6M6C - chains C and R of the 8 polymer chains in the assembly; structure by electron microscopy, 3.10 A resolution.

# Chain C
Molecule: DNA-directed RNA polymerase subunit beta
Source organism: Thermus thermophilus (strain HB8 / ATCC 27634 / DSM 579)
Notes: EC 2.7.7.6
Reference sequence: Q8RQE9 (RPOB_THET8); residue numbers follow UniProt; this construct covers 1-1119
Chain sequence (1119 residues; numbered 1 to 1119; the number before each row is that of its first residue):
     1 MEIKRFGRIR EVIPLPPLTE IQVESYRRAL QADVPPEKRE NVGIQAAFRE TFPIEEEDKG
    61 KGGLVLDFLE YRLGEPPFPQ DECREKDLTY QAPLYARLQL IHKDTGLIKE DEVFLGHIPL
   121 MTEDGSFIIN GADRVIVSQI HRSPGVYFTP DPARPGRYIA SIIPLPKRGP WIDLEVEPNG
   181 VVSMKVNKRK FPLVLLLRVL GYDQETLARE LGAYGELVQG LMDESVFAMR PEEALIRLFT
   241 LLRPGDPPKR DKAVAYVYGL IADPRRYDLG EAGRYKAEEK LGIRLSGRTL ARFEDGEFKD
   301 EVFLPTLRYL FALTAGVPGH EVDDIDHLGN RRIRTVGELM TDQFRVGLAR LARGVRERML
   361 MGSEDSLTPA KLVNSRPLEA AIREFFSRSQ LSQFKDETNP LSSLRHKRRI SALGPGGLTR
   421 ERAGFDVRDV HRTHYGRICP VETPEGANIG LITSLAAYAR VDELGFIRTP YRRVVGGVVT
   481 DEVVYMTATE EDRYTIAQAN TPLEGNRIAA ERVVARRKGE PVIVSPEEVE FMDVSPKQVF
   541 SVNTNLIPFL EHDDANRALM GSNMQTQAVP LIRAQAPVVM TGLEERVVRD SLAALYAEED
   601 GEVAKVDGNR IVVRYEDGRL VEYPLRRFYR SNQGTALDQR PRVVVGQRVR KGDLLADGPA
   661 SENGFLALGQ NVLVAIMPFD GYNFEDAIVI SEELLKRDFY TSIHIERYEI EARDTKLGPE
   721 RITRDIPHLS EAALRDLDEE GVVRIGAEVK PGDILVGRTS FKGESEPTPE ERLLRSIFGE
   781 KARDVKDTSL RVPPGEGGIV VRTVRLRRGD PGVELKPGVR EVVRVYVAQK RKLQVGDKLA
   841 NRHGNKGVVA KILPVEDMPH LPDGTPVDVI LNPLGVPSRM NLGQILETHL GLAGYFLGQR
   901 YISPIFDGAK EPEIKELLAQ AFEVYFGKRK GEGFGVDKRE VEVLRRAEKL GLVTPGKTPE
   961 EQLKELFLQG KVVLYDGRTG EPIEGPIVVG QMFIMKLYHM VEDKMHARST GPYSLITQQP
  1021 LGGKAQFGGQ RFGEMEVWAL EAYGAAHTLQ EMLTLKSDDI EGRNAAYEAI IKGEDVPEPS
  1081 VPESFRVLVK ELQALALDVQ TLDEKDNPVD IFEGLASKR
Disordered / not traced: 57-63, 1119

# Chain R
Molecule: 20-nt RNA strand
Sequence (20 nucleotides; each row starts with the number of its first residue):
     1 GCAUUCAAAG CGGAGAGGUA
Disordered / not traced: 1-10
Ion coordination: Mg2+: A20 (shared with 3 residues of chain D)

# Chain C / chain R interface
Residue-residue contacts - 18 pairs, chain C then chain R:
  Gln390(C) with G15(R), phosphate contact; A16(R), hydrogen bond to the phosphate
  Gln393(C) with A16(R), sugar contact
  Arg409(C) with G17(R), phosphate contact; G18(R), salt bridge to the phosphate
  Arg420(C) with A16(R), salt bridge to the phosphate; G17(R), salt bridge to the phosphate
  Pro444(C) with G18(R), phosphate contact
  Asn448(C) with G17(R), phosphate contact; G18(R), phosphate contact
  Gln567(C) with G18(R), hydrogen bond to the phosphate; U19(R), hydrogen bond to the phosphate
  Lys838(C) with U19(R), hydrogen bond to the phosphate; A20(R), salt bridge to the phosphate
  Lys846(C) with A20(R), salt bridge to the phosphate
  His999(C) with G18(R), sugar contact; U19(R), sugar contact
  Ser1014(C) with G12(R), hydrogen bond to the phosphate
Other interface residues (no listed pair), chain C (15 interface residues in all): Glu445, Ile452, Leu1015, Leu1021
Other interface residues (no listed pair), chain R (8 interface residues in all): C11

# Overview
The interface between chain C and chain R involves 15 residues on one side and 8 on the other; the contacts
include 5 hydrogen bonds and 5 salt bridges. Polar pairs include Gln390(C)-A16(R), Gln567(C)-G18(R) and
Gln567(C)-U19(R).
Here chain C is DNA-directed RNA polymerase subunit beta (Thermus thermophilus (strain HB8 / ATCC 27634 / DSM
579)) and chain R is a 20-nt RNA strand. Entry 6M6C (CryoEM structure of Thermus thermophilus RNA polymerase
elongation complex) was determined by electron microscopy, deposited together with 6M6A and 6M6B.
